PDB entry 4L7G | X-ray diffraction, 1.38 A resolution | chain A

Chain A:
Molecule: Beta-secretase 1
Source organism: Homo sapiens
Notes: EC 3.4.23.46
Reference sequence: P56817 (BACE1_HUMAN); residues -4 to 392 here correspond to UniProt positions 57-453 (UniProt number = residue number + 61)
Chain sequence (409 residues; row label = number of the first residue in the row; numbers below 1 keep their minus sign (Met-7 is residue -7)):
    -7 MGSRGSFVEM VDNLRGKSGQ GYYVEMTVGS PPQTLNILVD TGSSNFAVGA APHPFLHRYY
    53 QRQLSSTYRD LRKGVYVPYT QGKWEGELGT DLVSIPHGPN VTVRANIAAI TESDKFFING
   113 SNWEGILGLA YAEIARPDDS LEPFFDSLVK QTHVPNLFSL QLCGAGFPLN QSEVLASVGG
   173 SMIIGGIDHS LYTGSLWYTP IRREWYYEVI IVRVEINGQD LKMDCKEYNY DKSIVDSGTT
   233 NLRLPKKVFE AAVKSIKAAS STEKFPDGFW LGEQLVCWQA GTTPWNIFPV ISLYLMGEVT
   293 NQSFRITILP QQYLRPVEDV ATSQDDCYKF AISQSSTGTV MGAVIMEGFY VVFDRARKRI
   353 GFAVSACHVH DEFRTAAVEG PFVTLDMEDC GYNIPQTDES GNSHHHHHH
Not modelled in the structure: -7 to -2, 158-164, 311-314, 377-380, 387-401
Construct notes: expression tag (-7 to -5, 393-401)
UniProt features mapped onto this chain:
  - active site: Asp32, Asp228
  - modified residue (N6-acetyllysine): Lys65, Lys214, Lys218, Lys224, Lys238, Lys239, Lys246
  - glycosylation (N-linked (GlcNAc...) asparagine): Asn92, Asn111, Asn162, Asn293
Disulfides: Cys155-Cys359, Cys217-Cys382, Cys269-Cys319
Small-molecule neighbours: 1W0 ((3aS,7aR)-7a-[3-(pyrimidin-5-yl)phenyl]-3a,6,7,7a-tetrahydro-4H-pyrano[4,3-d][1,3]oxazol-2-amine): Gly11, Gln12, Gly13, Leu30, Asp32, Gly34, Ser35, Tyr71, Phe108, Ile110, Trp115, Ile118, Asp228, Gly230, Thr231, Thr232

In short:
Bound to chain A: compound 1W0. From UniProt: active-site residues Asp32 and Asp228.
Chain A is Beta-secretase 1 (Homo sapiens); the structure, Diethylaminosulfur Trifluoride-Mediated
Intramolecular Cyclization of 2-hydroxy-benzylureas to Fused Bicyclic Aminooxazoline Compounds and Evaluation
of Their Biochemical ..., was determined by X-ray diffraction together with 4L7H, 4L7J and 4LC7 from the same
study.
